PDB entry 9CLH | X-ray diffraction, 1.60 A resolution | chain A

Chain A:
Name: Papain
From: Carica papaya
Notes: EC 3.4.22.2
UniProtKB: P00784 (PAPA1_CARPA); residues 1-212 here correspond to UniProt positions 134-345 (UniProt number = residue number + 133)
Amino-acid sequence (212 residues; each row starts with the number of its first residue):
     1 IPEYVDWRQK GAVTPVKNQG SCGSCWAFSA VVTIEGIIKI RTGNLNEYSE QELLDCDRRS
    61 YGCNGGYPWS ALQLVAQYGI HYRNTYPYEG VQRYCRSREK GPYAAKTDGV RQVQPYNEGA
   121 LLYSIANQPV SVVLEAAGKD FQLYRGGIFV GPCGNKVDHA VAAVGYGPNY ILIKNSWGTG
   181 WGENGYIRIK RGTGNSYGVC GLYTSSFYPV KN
Modified residues: Cys-25 (cysteinesulfonic acid; OCS)
Swiss-Prot annotation at these positions:
  - active site: Cys-25, His-159, Asn-175
  - binding site (E64): Cys-25
  - binding site (leupeptin): Cys-25
Disulfides: Cys-22/Cys-63, Cys-56/Cys-95, Cys-153/Cys-200

Summary:
From UniProt: 3 active-site residues, E64-binding residue Cys-25 and leupeptin-binding residue Cys-25.
Chain A is Papain (Carica papaya); the structure, X-ray diffraction structure of the apo form of papain, was
determined by X-ray diffraction together with 9CKT, 9CKW, 9CKY, 9EG7 and 9CJN from the same study.
